8H3H - chains A and F of the 6 polymer chains in the assembly; structure by electron microscopy, 3.15 A resolution.

== Chain A ==
Name: ATPase family AAA domain-containing protein 2
Source organism: Homo sapiens
Notes: EC 3.6.1.-
UniProtKB: Q6PL18 (ATAD2_HUMAN); the construct lacks a stretch of the UniProt sequence and is renumbered around it, so the offset changes along the chain: 403-946 = UniProt 403-946; 1104-1140 = UniProt 947-983; 1141-1320 = UniProt 1118-1297; 1321-1390 = UniProt 1321-1390
Amino-acid sequence (831 residues; each row starts with the number of its first residue; note: 157 numbers in that range are skipped by the numbering (no residue carries them; nothing is unmodelled there)):
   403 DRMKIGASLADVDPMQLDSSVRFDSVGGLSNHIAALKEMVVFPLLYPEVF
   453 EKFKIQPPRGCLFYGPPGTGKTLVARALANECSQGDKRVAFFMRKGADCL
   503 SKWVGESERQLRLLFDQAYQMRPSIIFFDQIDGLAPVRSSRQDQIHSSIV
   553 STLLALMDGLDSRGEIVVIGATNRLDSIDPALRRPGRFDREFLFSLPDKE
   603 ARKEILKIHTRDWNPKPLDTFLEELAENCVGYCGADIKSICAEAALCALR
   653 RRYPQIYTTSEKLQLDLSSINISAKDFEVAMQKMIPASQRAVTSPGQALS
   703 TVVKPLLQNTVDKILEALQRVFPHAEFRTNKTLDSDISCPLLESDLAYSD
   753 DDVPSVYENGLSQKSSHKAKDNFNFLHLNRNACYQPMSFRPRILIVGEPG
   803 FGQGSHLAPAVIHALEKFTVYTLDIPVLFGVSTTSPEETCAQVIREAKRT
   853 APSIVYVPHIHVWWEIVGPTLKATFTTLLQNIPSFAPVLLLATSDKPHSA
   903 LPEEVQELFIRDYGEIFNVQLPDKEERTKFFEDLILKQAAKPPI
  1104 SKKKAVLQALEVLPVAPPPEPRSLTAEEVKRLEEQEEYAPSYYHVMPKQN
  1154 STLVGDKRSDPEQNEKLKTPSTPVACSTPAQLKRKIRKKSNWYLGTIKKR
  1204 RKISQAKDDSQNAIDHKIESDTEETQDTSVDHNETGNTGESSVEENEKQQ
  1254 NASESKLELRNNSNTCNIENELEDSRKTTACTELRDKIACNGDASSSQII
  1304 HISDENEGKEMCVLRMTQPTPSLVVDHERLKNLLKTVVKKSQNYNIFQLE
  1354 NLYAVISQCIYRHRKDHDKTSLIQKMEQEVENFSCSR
Disordered / not traced: 403-407, 540-545, 730-786, 1104-1325, 1389-1390
Sequence notes: engineered mutation Gln532 (Glu in Q6PL18)
Small-molecule neighbours: ADP (adenosine-5'-diphosphate): Ser427, Val428, Gly429, Leu431, Pro469, Gly470, Thr471, Gly472, Lys473, Thr474, Leu475, Ile607, His611, Gly636, Ala637, Lys640
Swiss-Prot annotation at these positions:
  - binding site (ATP): Gly467 to Thr474
  - modified residue: Ser410 (Phosphoserine), Ser746 (Phosphoserine), Ser751 (Phosphoserine), Ser1162 (Phosphoserine), Thr1172 (Phosphothreonine), Thr1175 (Phosphothreonine), Thr1199 (Phosphothreonine), Ser1223 (Phosphoserine), Ser1256 (Phosphoserine), Ser1258 (Phosphoserine), Ser1266 (Phosphoserine), Thr1323 (Phosphothreonine)
  - cross-link (Glycyl lysine isopeptide (Lys-Gly)): Lys1151 (interchain with G-Cter in SUMO2), Lys1171 (interchain with G-Cter in SUMO2), Lys1259 (interchain with G-Cter in SUMO2)
What the authors report for this chain:
  - mutagenesis - E532Q: increased stability
  - binding site for the ligand ATP: Arg586, Arg589
  - mutagenesis - D415A/E532Q/R540A: decreased stability
  - self-association interface (contacts with another copy of this molecule); pairs are residue here / residue on that copy: Asp415-Arg540 (salt bridge)

== Chain F ==
Name: ATPase family AAA domain-containing protein 2
Source organism: Homo sapiens
Notes: EC 3.6.1.-
UniProtKB: Q6PL18 (ATAD2_HUMAN); the construct lacks a stretch of the UniProt sequence and is renumbered around it, so the offset changes along the chain: 403-944 = UniProt 403-944; 1102-1140 = UniProt 945-983; 1141-1320 = UniProt 1118-1297; 1321-1390 = UniProt 1321-1390
Amino-acid sequence (831 residues; numbered 403 to 1390; 157 numbers in that range are skipped by the numbering (no residue carries them; nothing is unmodelled there); the number before each row is that of its first residue):
   403 DRMKIGASLADVDPMQLDSSVRFDSVGGLSNHIAALKEMVVFPLLYPEVF
   453 EKFKIQPPRGCLFYGPPGTGKTLVARALANECSQGDKRVAFFMRKGADCL
   503 SKWVGESERQLRLLFDQAYQMRPSIIFFDQIDGLAPVRSSRQDQIHSSIV
   553 STLLALMDGLDSRGEIVVIGATNRLDSIDPALRRPGRFDREFLFSLPDKE
   603 ARKEILKIHTRDWNPKPLDTFLEELAENCVGYCGADIKSICAEAALCALR
   653 RRYPQIYTTSEKLQLDLSSINISAKDFEVAMQKMIPASQRAVTSPGQALS
   703 TVVKPLLQNTVDKILEALQRVFPHAEFRTNKTLDSDISCPLLESDLAYSD
   753 DDVPSVYENGLSQKSSHKAKDNFNFLHLNRNACYQPMSFRPRILIVGEPG
   803 FGQGSHLAPAVIHALEKFTVYTLDIPVLFGVSTTSPEETCAQVIREAKRT
   853 APSIVYVPHIHVWWEIVGPTLKATFTTLLQNIPSFAPVLLLATSDKPHSA
   903 LPEEVQELFIRDYGEIFNVQLPDKEERTKFFEDLILKQAAKP
  1102 PISKKKAVLQALEVLPVAPPPEPRSLTAEEVKRLEEQEEYAPSYYHVMPK
  1152 QNSTLVGDKRSDPEQNEKLKTPSTPVACSTPAQLKRKIRKKSNWYLGTIK
  1202 KRRKISQAKDDSQNAIDHKIESDTEETQDTSVDHNETGNTGESSVEENEK
  1252 QQNASESKLELRNNSNTCNIENELEDSRKTTACTELRDKIACNGDASSSQ
  1302 IIHISDENEGKEMCVLRMTQPTPSLVVDHERLKNLLKTVVKKSQNYNIFQ
  1352 LENLYAVISQCIYRHRKDHDKTSLIQKMEQEVENFSCSR
Disordered / not traced: 403-421, 689-695, 728-782, 1102-1330, 1390
Sequence notes: engineered mutation Gln532 (Glu in Q6PL18)
Small-molecule neighbours: ATP (adenosine-5'-triphosphate): Ser427, Val428, Gly429, Leu431, Pro468, Pro469, Gly470, Thr471, Gly472, Lys473, Thr474, Leu475, Arg478, Asp531, Gln532, Ile607, His611, Gly636, Ala637, Lys640
Swiss-Prot annotation at these positions:
  - binding site (ATP): Gly467 to Thr474
  - modified residue: Ser410 (Phosphoserine), Ser746 (Phosphoserine), Ser751 (Phosphoserine), Ser1162 (Phosphoserine), Thr1172 (Phosphothreonine), Thr1175 (Phosphothreonine), Thr1199 (Phosphothreonine), Ser1223 (Phosphoserine), Ser1256 (Phosphoserine), Ser1258 (Phosphoserine), Ser1266 (Phosphoserine), Thr1323 (Phosphothreonine)
  - cross-link (Glycyl lysine isopeptide (Lys-Gly)): Lys1151 (interchain with G-Cter in SUMO2), Lys1171 (interchain with G-Cter in SUMO2), Lys1259 (interchain with G-Cter in SUMO2)
What the authors report for this chain:
  - mutagenesis - E532Q: increased stability
  - binding site for ATP: Arg586, Arg589
  - mutagenesis - D415A/E532Q/R540A: decreased stability
  - self-association interface (contacts with another copy of this molecule); pairs are residue here / residue on that copy: Arg540-Asp415 (salt bridge)

== How chain A and chain F interact ==
Contacting residue pairs (90; chain A residue first):
  Gly408(A) - Ser549(F)  hydrogen bond (backbone-side chain)
  Leu411(A) - Arg540(F)
  Leu411(A) - Ser541(F)
  Leu411(A) - Gln544(F)
  Leu411(A) - Asp545(F)
  Leu411(A) - Ser549(F)
  Ala412(A) - Arg540(F)  hydrogen bond (backbone-side chain)
  Asp413(A) - Ala583(F)
  Asp413(A) - Arg586(F)  salt bridge
  Asp415(A) - Arg540(F)  salt bridge
  Asp415(A) - Ser553(F)
  Pro416(A) - Arg589(F)
  Met417(A) - Arg586(F)
  Met417(A) - Pro587(F)
  Met417(A) - Arg589(F)
  Gln418(A) - Asp560(F)  hydrogen bond (backbone-side chain)
  Gln418(A) - Gly561(F)
  Asp420(A) - Ser564(F)
  Arg478(A) - Pro587(F)
  Met495(A) - Arg586(F)  hydrogen bond (backbone-side chain)
  Lys497(A) - Arg586(F)
  Asp500(A) - Pro582(F)
  Asp500(A) - Arg586(F)  salt bridge
  Cys501(A) - Val539(F)  hydrophobic
  Cys501(A) - Pro582(F)  hydrophobic
  Trp505(A) - Ser541(F)
  Glu508(A) - Ser541(F)
  Glu508(A) - Ser542(F)  hydrogen bond
  Arg511(A) - Ser542(F)
  Asp614(A) - Lys456(F)
  Trp615(A) - Phe455(F)  hydrogen bond (side chain-backbone)
  Asn616(A) - Lys454(F)
  Ala644(A) - Ile457(F)
  Ala647(A) - Phe455(F)  hydrophobic
  Arg652(A) - Glu440(F)  salt bridge
  Ile658(A) - Phe444(F)  hydrophobic
  Ile658(A) - Tyr448(F)
  Tyr659(A) - Lys439(F)  hydrogen bond (backbone-side chain)
  Tyr659(A) - Glu440(F)  hydrogen bond
  Ser662(A) - Leu447(F)
  Ser662(A) - Glu483(F)  hydrogen bond (side chain-backbone)
  Ser662(A) - Gln486(F)
  Glu663(A) - Asp488(F)
  Lys664(A) - Leu447(F)
  Lys664(A) - Tyr448(F)
  Lys664(A) - Glu450(F)  salt bridge
  Lys664(A) - Arg490(F)
  Leu665(A) - Tyr448(F)
  Leu667(A) - Tyr448(F)  hydrophobic
  Leu669(A) - Glu450(F)
  Leu669(A) - Val451(F)  hydrophobic
  Ile672(A) - Lys454(F)
  Ile672(A) - Phe455(F)
  Asn673(A) - Lys454(F)
  Ile687(A) - Lys850(F)
  Ile687(A) - Arg851(F)
  Gln691(A) - Pro885(F)
  Arg692(A) - Arg851(F)
  Ala693(A) - Arg847(F)  hydrogen bond (backbone-side chain)
  Ile827(A) - Ala875(F)
  Ile827(A) - Thr876(F)
  Pro828(A) - Thr879(F)
  Pro828(A) - Leu880(F)  hydrophobic
  Phe831(A) - Thr872(F)
  Gly832(A) - Glu839(F)
  Gly832(A) - Glu840(F)
  Thr835(A) - Glu840(F)  hydrogen bond
  Ile868(A) - Ala875(F)  hydrophobic
  Gln940(A) - Asn783(F)
  Gln940(A) - Cys785(F)
  Gln940(A) - Tyr786(F)  hydrogen bond (backbone-side chain)
  Lys943(A) - Tyr786(F)  hydrogen bond (backbone-side chain)
  Phe1350(A) - Phe791(F)
  Phe1350(A) - Gln882(F)
  Glu1353(A) - Phe791(F)
  Glu1353(A) - Ser886(F)  hydrogen bond
  Glu1353(A) - Phe887(F)
  Asn1354(A) - Tyr915(F)
  Tyr1356(A) - Met789(F)  hydrophobic
  Ala1357(A) - Met789(F)  hydrophobic
  Ser1360(A) - Cys785(F)
  Gln1361(A) - Met789(F)  hydrogen bond (side chain-backbone)
  Ile1363(A) - Cys785(F)  hydrophobic
  Ile1363(A) - Tyr786(F)  hydrophobic
  Tyr1364(A) - Tyr786(F)
  Tyr1364(A) - Gln787(F)
  Tyr1364(A) - Pro788(F)
  Arg1367(A) - Tyr786(F)
  Ser1387(A) - Asp914(F)
  Ser1387(A) - Tyr915(F)
Other interface residues (no listed pair), chain A (70 interface residues in all): Ala409, Ser410, Arg496, Gln512, Leu648, Leu651, Ser807, His808, Asp826, Ala942, Gln1351, Lys1372, Phe1386, Cys1388
Other interface residues (no listed pair), chain F (67 interface residues in all): Phe452, Arg461, Gln546, Ser550, Leu556, Arg722, Pro725, Ala784, Ser790, Arg792, Ser837, Pro871, Asn883
From the paper, about this interface:
  - specific contacts: Asp415(A)-Arg540(F) (salt bridge)

== Summary ==
70 residues of chain A and 67 residues of chain F are in contact, with 15 hydrogen bonds and 5 salt bridges.
Polar pairs include Asp413(A)-Arg586(F), Asp415(A)-Arg540(F) and Asp500(A)-Arg586(F). The authors report a
salt bridge between Asp415(A) and Arg540(F). The paper reports a binding site for the ligand ATP at Arg586(A)
and Arg589(A); E532Q of chain A increases stability; 4 substitutions were tested in all.
Chain A and chain F are both ATPase family AAA domain-containing protein 2 (Homo sapiens); the structure,
Human ATAD2 Walker B mutant, ATP state, was determined by electron microscopy, deposited together with 8JUW,
8JUY and 8JUZ.
